PDB entry 1NQ7 | X-ray diffraction, 1.50 A resolution | chains A and B

[Chain A]
Molecule: Nuclear receptor ror-beta
Organism: Rattus norvegicus
Notes: fragment: ligand-binding domain
Reference sequence: P45446 (RORB_RAT); numbering as in UniProt (aligned over 208-451)
Amino-acid sequence (244 residues; each row starts with the number of its first residue):
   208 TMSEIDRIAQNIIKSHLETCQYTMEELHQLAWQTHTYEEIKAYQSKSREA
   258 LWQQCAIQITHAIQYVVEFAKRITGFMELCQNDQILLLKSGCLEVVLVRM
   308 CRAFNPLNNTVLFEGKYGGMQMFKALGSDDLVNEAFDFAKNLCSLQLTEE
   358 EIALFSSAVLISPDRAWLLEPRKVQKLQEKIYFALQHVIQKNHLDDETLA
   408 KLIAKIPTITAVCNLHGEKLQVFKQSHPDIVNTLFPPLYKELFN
Ligand contacts: ARL (7-(3,5-ditert-butylphenyl)-3-methylocta-2,4,6-trienoic acid): Cys227, Gln228, Tyr229, Cys262, Ile266, Ala269, Leu300, Val303, Leu304, Arg306, Met307, Arg309, Ala310, Leu319, Phe320, Phe330, Leu333, Leu338, Val339, Ala342, Val419, His423

[Chain B]
Molecule: Steroid receptor coactivator-1
Notes: fragment: second nr-box
Amino-acid sequence (10 residues; numbered 687 to 696; the number before each row is that of its first residue):
   687 HKILHRLLQE

[How chain A and chain B interact]
Residue-residue contacts (20; chain A residue first):
  Val274(A) with Leu690(B), hydrophobic
  Lys278(A) with Leu693(B), hydrogen bond (side chain-backbone); Leu694(B); Glu696(B)
  Gln288(A) with His691(B); Gln695(B)
  Gln291(A) with Leu694(B)
  Ile292(A) with His687(B); Leu690(B), hydrophobic; His691(B); Leu694(B), hydrophobic
  Leu295(A) with Leu694(B), hydrophobic
  Lys296(A) with His687(B)
  Pro444(A) with Ile689(B), hydrophobic
  Leu445(A) with Ile689(B); Leu693(B), hydrophobic
  Glu448(A) with His687(B); Lys688(B), hydrogen bond (side chain-backbone); Ile689(B), hydrogen bond (side chain-backbone); Leu690(B), hydrogen bond (side chain-backbone)
Interface residues without a listed pair, chain A (15 interface residues in all): Gln271, Glu275, Phe283, Met284, Leu449

[In short]
The interface between chain A and chain B involves 15 residues on one side and 9 on the other, with 4 hydrogen
bonds. Polar pairs include Lys278(A)-Leu693(B), Glu448(A)-Lys688(B) and Glu448(A)-Ile689(B). Bound to chain A:
compound ARL.
Here chain A is Nuclear receptor ror-beta (Rattus norvegicus) and chain B is Steroid receptor coactivator-1.
Entry 1NQ7 (Characterization of ligands for the orphan nuclear receptor RORbeta) was determined by X-ray
diffraction (same publication as 1N4H).
